7SFL - chains A and B; structure by electron microscopy, 3.87 A resolution.

Chain A (and B):
Protein: Solute carrier family 12 member 2
Source organism: Homo sapiens
Notes: chain B of this document is another copy of the same molecule, construct and numbering; everything in this record applies to it too
Reference sequence: P55011 (S12A2_HUMAN); numbering as in UniProt; present here: 286-926, 1018-1210
Sequence (925 residues; numbered 286 to 1210; the number before each row is that of its first residue; X marks 91 residues of unknown identity (built as UNK)):
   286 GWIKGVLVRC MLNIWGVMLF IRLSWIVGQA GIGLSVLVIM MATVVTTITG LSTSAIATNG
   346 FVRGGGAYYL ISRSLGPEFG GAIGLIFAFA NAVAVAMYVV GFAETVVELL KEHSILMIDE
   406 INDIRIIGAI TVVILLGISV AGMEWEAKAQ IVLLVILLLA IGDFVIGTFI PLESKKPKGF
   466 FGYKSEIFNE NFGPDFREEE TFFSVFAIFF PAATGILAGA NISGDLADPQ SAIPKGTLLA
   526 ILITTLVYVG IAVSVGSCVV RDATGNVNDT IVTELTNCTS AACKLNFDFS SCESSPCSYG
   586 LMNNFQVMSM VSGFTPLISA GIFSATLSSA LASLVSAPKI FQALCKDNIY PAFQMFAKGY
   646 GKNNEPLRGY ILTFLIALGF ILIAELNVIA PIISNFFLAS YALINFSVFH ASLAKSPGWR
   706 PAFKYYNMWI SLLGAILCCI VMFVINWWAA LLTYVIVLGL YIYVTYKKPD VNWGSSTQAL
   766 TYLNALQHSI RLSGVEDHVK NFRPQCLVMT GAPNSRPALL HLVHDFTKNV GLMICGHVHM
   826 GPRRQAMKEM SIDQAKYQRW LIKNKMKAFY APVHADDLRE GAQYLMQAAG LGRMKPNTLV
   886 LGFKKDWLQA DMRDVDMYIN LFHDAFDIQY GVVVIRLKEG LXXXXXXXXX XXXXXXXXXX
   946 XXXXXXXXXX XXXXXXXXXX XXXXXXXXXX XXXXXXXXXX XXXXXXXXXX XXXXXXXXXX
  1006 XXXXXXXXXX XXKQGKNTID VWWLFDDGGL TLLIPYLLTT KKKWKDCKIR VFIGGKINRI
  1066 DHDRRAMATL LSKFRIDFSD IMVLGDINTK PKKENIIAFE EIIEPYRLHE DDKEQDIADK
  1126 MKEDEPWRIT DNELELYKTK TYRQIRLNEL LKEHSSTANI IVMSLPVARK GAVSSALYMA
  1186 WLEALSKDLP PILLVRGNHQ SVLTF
Not modelled in the structure: 927-1020, 1209-1210 (chain B: 286, 927-1020)
Disulfides: Cys563-Cys568, Cys577-Cys582
Residues lining bound ligands: Furosemide (FUN; 5-(aminosulfonyl)-4-chloro-2-[(2-furylmethyl)amino]benzoic acid): Met794, Thr795, Gly796, Arg801, His822, Val823, Met825, Leu863, Leu886, Gly887, Lys889, Tyr903
Swiss-Prot annotation at these positions:
  - region: Ser761 to Ser778 (Scissor helix)
  - binding site (Na(+)): Leu297, Trp300, Ala610, Ser613, Ser614
  - binding site (K(+)): Asn298, Ile299, Tyr383, Pro496, Ala497, Thr499
  - binding site (chloride): Gly301, Val302, Met303, Phe372, Pro496, Ala497, Gly500, Ile501, Phe682, Tyr686
  - glycosylation (N-linked (GlcNAc...) asparagine): Asn553, Asn562
  - natural variant: Ala327 (A327V: In DELMNES), Asn376 (N376I: In DELMNES), Ala379 (A379L: In DELMNES), Arg410 (R410Q: In DELMNES)
  - mutagenesis: Lys289 (K289N: Impairs transporter activity. Impairs transporter activity and reduced sensitivity to NKCC inhibitor bumetanide; when associated with E-492 and C-671), Arg294 (R294A: Severely impairs transporter activity), Gly301 (G301C: Impairs transporter activity), Arg307 (R307E: Abolished cation-chloride cotransporter activity), Arg358 (R358K: Strongly reduced cation-chloride cotransporter activity), Tyr383 (Y383F/S: Impairs transporter activity), Glu389 (E389Q/R: Strongly reduced cation-chloride cotransporter activity), Glu429 (E429A: Impairs transporter activity), Glu431 (E431A/Q: Impairs transporter activity), Thr486 (T486C: Strongly reduced cation-chloride cotransporter activity), Phe487 (F487A: Impairs transporter activity; F487C: Does not affect cation-chloride cotransporter activity), Phe488 (F488C: Slighly reduced cation-chloride cotransporter activity), 31 further mutagenesis entries in UniProt
What the authors report for this chain:
  - binding site for Furosemide: Met794, Arg801, His822, Val823, Leu863, Tyr903

Interface between chain A and chain B:
Contacting residue pairs (95):
  Phe694(A) with Ile747(B), hydrophobic
  Leu698(A) with Ile747(B); Thr750(B); Tyr751(B)
  Ala699(A) with Tyr751(B), hydrophobic
  Lys700(A) with Tyr751(B)
  Leu717(A) with Ile747(B), hydrophobic
  Ile721(A) with Leu743(B), hydrophobic
  Ile725(A) with Leu736(B), hydrophobic
  Phe728(A) with Trp732(B), hydrophobic
  Leu736(A) with Phe728(B), hydrophobic
  Leu743(A) with Ile721(B), hydrophobic
  Tyr746(A) with His695(B), hydrogen bond
  Ile747(A) with Phe694(B), hydrophobic; Leu698(B), hydrophobic
  Thr750(A) with Leu698(B)
  Tyr751(A) with Leu698(B)
  Lys753(A) with Arg776(B)
  Pro754(A) with Arg776(B), hydrogen bond (backbone-side chain)
  Trp758(A) with Arg776(B); Val780(B), hydrophobic
  Gly759(A) with Val780(B); Glu781(B)
  Gln763(A) with Val780(B); Lys785(B), hydrogen bond (side chain-backbone); Asn786(B), hydrogen bond
  Ala764(A) with Arg788(B)
  Tyr767(A) with Leu777(B), hydrophobic; Arg788(B); Gln790(B), hydrogen bond; Leu817(B); Met879(B), hydrophobic
  Leu768(A) with Arg788(B); Asn814(B)
  Ala770(A) with Leu777(B), hydrophobic
  Leu771(A) with Gly816(B); Leu817(B), hydrophobic; Phe854(B), hydrophobic
  His773(A) with Asn769(B); Ala770(B); His773(B)
  Ser774(A) with Phe854(B); Met879(B)
  Ile775(A) with Lys852(B); Phe854(B), hydrophobic
  Arg776(A) with Pro754(B), hydrogen bond (side chain-backbone); Trp758(B)
  Leu777(A) with Tyr767(B), hydrophobic
  Ser778(A) with Gln843(B), hydrogen bond
  Val780(A) with Trp758(B), hydrophobic; Gln763(B)
  Asp782(A) with Gln763(B), hydrogen bond (backbone-side chain)
  Asn786(A) with Gln763(B)
  Arg788(A) with Ala764(B); Tyr767(B); Leu768(B)
  Gln790(A) with Tyr767(B), hydrogen bond
  Asn814(A) with Leu768(B)
  Val815(A) with Leu768(B), hydrophobic
  Gly816(A) with Leu771(B)
  Leu817(A) with Tyr767(B); Leu771(B); Leu876(B), hydrophobic
  Met832(A) with Gln914(B)
  Phe854(A) with Ser774(B); Ile775(B), hydrophobic; Ser778(B); Leu876(B), hydrophobic; Gly877(B)
  Pro857(A) with Gln872(B)
  Val858(A) with Gln872(B)
  His859(A) with Gln872(B), hydrogen bond (backbone-side chain)
  Gln868(A) with Tyr869(B)
  Tyr869(A) with Tyr869(B), hydrophobic; Gln872(B); Ala873(B)
  Gln872(A) with Val858(B); His859(B); Tyr869(B)
  Ala873(A) with Tyr869(B); Ala873(B), hydrophobic; Ala874(B)
  Ala874(A) with Ala873(B)
  Leu876(A) with Leu817(B), hydrophobic; Ile819(B), hydrophobic; Gly875(B); Leu876(B), hydrophobic; Met879(B), hydrophobic
  Arg878(A) with Tyr767(B)
  Met879(A) with Tyr767(B); Leu771(B), hydrophobic; Ser774(B); Leu876(B), hydrophobic
  Arg1080(A) with Phe346(B); Val347(B)
Other interface residues (no listed pair), chain A (71 interface residues in all): Phe691, Cys724, Thr766, Asn769, Gly779, Glu781, Arg828, Gln839, Gln843, Ile847, Lys852, Leu870, Gly875, Gly877, Asp912, Ile913, Gln914, Tyr1041
Other interface residues (no listed pair), chain B (71 interface residues in all): Phe691, Arg705, Leu717, Ile725, Tyr739, Lys752, Thr766, Gly779, Val815, Arg828, Met832, Arg844, Ile847, Pro857, Gln868, Leu870, Arg878, Asp912, Ile913

In short:
Chain A and chain B each contribute 71 residues to their interface; the contacts include 10 hydrogen bonds.
Polar pairs include Tyr746(A)-His695(B), Pro754(A)-Arg776(B) and Gln763(A)-Lys785(B). Bound to chain A:
Furosemide. The paper reports a binding site for Furosemide at Met794(A), Arg801(A) and His822(A) among
others.
Both chains are Solute carrier family 12 member 2 (Homo sapiens). Entry 7SFL (Human NKCC1 state Fu-II) was
determined by electron microscopy (same publication as 8STE, 7MXO, 7N3N and 7SMP).
